5XS0 - chains G and Y of the 12 polymer chains in the assembly; structure by X-ray diffraction, 3.00 A resolution.

[Chain G]
Protein: DNA repair protein RAD52 homolog
Organism: Homo sapiens
UniProt: P43351 (RAD52_HUMAN); residues 1-212 here = UniProt positions 1-212
Amino-acid sequence (215 residues; each row starts with the number of its first residue; numbers below 1 keep their minus sign (Gly-2 is residue -2)):
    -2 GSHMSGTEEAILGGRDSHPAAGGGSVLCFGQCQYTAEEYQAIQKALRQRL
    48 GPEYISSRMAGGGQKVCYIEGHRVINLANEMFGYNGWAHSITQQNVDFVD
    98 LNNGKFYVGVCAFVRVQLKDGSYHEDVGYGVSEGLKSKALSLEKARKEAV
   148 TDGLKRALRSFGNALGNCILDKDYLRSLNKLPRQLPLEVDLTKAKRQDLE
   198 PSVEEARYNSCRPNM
Not modelled in the structure: -2 to 24, 209-212
Sequence notes: expression tag (-2 to 0)
UniProt features mapped onto this chain:
  - DNA-binding region: Lys152 to Arg156
  - modified residue: Tyr104 (Phosphotyrosine), Ser199 (Phosphoserine)
  - mutagenesis: Arg55 (R55A: Abolishes ssDNA-binding), Tyr65 (Y65A: Moderately defective in both ss and dsDNA-binding), Lys152 (K152A: Abolishes ssDNA-binding), Arg153 (R153A: Moderately defective in both ss and dsDNA-binding), Arg156 (R156A: Moderately defective in both ss and dsDNA-binding)
From the paper describing this entry:
  - binding site for the 6-nt DNA strand: Lys102, Leu132, Lys133
  - mutagenesis - R55A/K152A: decreased binding to ssDNA
  - mutagenesis - K102A, K133A, K152A, R153A, R156A: decreased catalytic activity
  - mutagenesis - R55A: decreased catalytic activity on DNA annealing

[Chain Y]
Molecule: 10-nt DNA strand
Sequence (10 nucleotides; numbered 1 to 10; the number before each row is that of its first residue):
     1 CCCCCCCCCC

[How chain G and chain Y interact]
Residue-residue contacts - 19 pairs, chain G then chain Y:
  Ala57(G) - DC4(Y)  phosphate contact
  Gly58(G) - DC3(Y)  sugar contact
  Gly58(G) - DC4(Y)  hydrogen bond to the phosphate
  Gly59(G) - DC3(Y)  sugar contact
  Lys102(G) - DC6(Y)  sugar contact
  Lys102(G) - DC7(Y)  salt bridge to the phosphate
  Lys102(G) - DC8(Y)  salt bridge to the phosphate
  Tyr104(G) - DC5(Y)  phosphate contact
  Tyr104(G) - DC6(Y)  hydrogen bond to the phosphate
  Glu130(G) - DC5(Y)  sugar contact
  Glu130(G) - DC6(Y)  phosphate contact
  Glu130(G) - DC9(Y)  base contact
  Gly131(G) - DC6(Y)  phosphate contact
  Gly131(G) - DC9(Y)  base contact
  Leu132(G) - DC9(Y)  sugar contact
  Leu132(G) - DC10(Y)  base contact
  Lys133(G) - DC10(Y)  hydrogen bond to the base
  Ser134(G) - DC10(Y)  hydrogen bond to the base
  Leu137(G) - DC10(Y)  sugar contact

[In short]
11 residues of chain G and 8 residues of chain Y are in contact, with 4 hydrogen bonds and 2 salt bridges.
Polar contacts include Lys133(G)-DC10(Y), Ser134(G)-DC10(Y) and Gly58(G)-DC4(Y). From the paper: a binding
site for the 6-nt DNA strand at Lys102(G), Leu132(G) and Lys133(G); K102A, K133A and K152A of chain G, among
others, reduce catalytic activity; 7 substitutions were tested in all.
Chain G is DNA repair protein RAD52 homolog (Homo sapiens) and chain Y is a 10-nt DNA strand; the structure,
Structure of a ssDNA bound to the outer DNA binding site of RAD52, was determined by X-ray diffraction (same
publication as 5XRZ).
